3IYW - chains H and L of the 7 polymer chains in the assembly; structure by electron microscopy, 13.70 A resolution (very low resolution: no residue pairs are listed; an interface is given only as per-side residue counts).

[Chain H]
Name: CR4354 Fab fragment X1, heavy chain H
From: Homo sapiens
Notes: fragment: Fab fragment, heavy chain; antibody fragment or engineered binder
Sequence (230 residues; numbered 1 to 230; the number before each row is that of its first residue):
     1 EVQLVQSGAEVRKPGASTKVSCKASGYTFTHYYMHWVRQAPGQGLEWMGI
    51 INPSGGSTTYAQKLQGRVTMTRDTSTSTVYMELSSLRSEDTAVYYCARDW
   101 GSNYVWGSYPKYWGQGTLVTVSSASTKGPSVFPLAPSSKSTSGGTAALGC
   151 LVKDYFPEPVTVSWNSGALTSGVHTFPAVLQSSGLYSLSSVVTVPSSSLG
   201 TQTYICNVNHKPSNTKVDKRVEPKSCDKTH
Modified positions: E1 (pyroglutamic acid; PCA)
Disulfide bonds: C22-C96, C150-C206

[Chain L]
Name: CR4354 Fab fragment X1, light chain L
From: Homo sapiens
Notes: fragment: Fab fragment, light chain; antibody fragment or engineered binder
Sequence (220 residues; each row starts with the number of its first residue):
     1 QSVLTQPSSVSGTPGQRVTISCSGSSSNIGSNTVNWYQQLPGTAPKLLIY
    51 GNNQRPSGVPDRFSGSKSGTSASLAISGLQSEDEADYYCAAWDDSLNGPV
   101 FGGGTKLTVLGAAAGQPKAAPSVTLFPPSSEELQANKATLVCLISDFYPG
   151 AVTVAWKADSSPVKAGVETTTPSKQSNNKYAASSYLSLTPEQWKSHRSYS
   201 CQVTHEGSTVEKTVAPTECS
Disulfide bonds: C22-C89, C142-C201

[Chain H / chain L interface]
Disulfides between the chains: C226(H)-C219(L)
At this resolution (14 A) residue pairs are not listed: 44 residues of chain H and 41 of chain L lie at the interface.

[In short]
44 residues of chain H face 41 of chain L across their interface.
Here chain H is CR4354 Fab fragment X1, heavy chain H and chain L is CR4354 Fab fragment X1, light chain L,
both from Homo sapiens. Entry 3IYW (West Nile virus in complex with Fab fragments of MAb CR4354 (fitted
coordinates of envelope proteins ...) was determined by electron microscopy (same publication as 3N9G).
